5S5I - chains A and E of the 6 polymer chains in the assembly; structure by X-ray diffraction, 2.49 A resolution.

# Chain A
Name: Tubulin alpha-1B chain
Source organism: Bos taurus
UniProt: P81947 (TBA1B_BOVIN); residue numbers follow UniProt; this construct covers 1-451
Amino-acid sequence (451 residues; row label = number of the first residue in the row):
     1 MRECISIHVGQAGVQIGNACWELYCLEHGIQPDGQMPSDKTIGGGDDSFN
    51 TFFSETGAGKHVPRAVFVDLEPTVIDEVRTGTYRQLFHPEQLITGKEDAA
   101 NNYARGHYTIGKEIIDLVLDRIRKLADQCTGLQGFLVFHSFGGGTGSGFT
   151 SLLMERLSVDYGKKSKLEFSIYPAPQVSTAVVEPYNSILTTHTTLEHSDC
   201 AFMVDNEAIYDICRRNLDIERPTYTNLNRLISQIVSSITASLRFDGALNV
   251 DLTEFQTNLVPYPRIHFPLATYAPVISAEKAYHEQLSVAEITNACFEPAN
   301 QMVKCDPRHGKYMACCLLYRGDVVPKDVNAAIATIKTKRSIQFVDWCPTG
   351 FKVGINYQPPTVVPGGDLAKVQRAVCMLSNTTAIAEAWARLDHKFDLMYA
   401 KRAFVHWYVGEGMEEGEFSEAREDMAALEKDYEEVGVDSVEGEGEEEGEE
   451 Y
Disordered / not traced: 439-451
Ion coordination: Ca2+: Asp-39, Thr-41, Gly-44, Glu-55
Small-molecule neighbours: GTP (guanosine-5'-triphosphate): Gly-10, Gln-11, Ala-12, Gln-15, Ile-16, Asp-69, Asp-98, Ala-99, Ala-100, Asn-101, Ser-140, Gly-142, Gly-143, Gly-144, Thr-145, Gly-146, Ile-171, Pro-173, Val-177, Ser-178, Glu-183, Asn-206, Tyr-224, Leu-227, Asn-228, Ile-231

# Chain E
Name: Stathmin-4
Source organism: Rattus norvegicus
UniProt: P63043 (STMN4_RAT); residues 5-145 here correspond to UniProt positions 49-189 (UniProt number = residue number + 44)
Amino-acid sequence (143 residues; row label = number of the first residue in the row):
     3 MADMEVIELNKCTSGQSFEVILKPPSFDGVPEFNASLPRRRDPSLEEIQK
    53 KLEAAEERRKYQEAELLKHLAEKREHEREVIQKAIEENNNFIKMAKEKLA
   103 QKMESNKENREAHLAAMLERLQEKDKHAEEVRKNKELKEEASR
Disordered / not traced: 3-5, 29-43, 144-145
Construct notes: initiating methionine (3); expression tag (4)
UniProt features mapped onto this chain:
  - modified residue: Ser-46 (Phosphoserine)

# Chain A / chain E interface
Residue-residue contacts (59; chain A residue first):
  His-107(A) / Leu-54(E)
  Tyr-108(A) / Ala-57(E)  hydrophobic
  Thr-109(A) / Arg-61(E)  hydrogen bond
  Lys-112(A) / Leu-54(E)
  Lys-112(A) / Glu-55(E)
  Lys-112(A) / Glu-58(E)  salt bridge
  Leu-152(A) / Ile-50(E)  hydrophobic
  Glu-155(A) / Ile-50(E)
  Arg-156(A) / Leu-47(E)
  Ser-158(A) / Asp-44(E)
  Val-159(A) / Pro-45(E)
  Glu-196(A) / Asp-44(E)
  His-197(A) / Asp-44(E)
  His-197(A) / Pro-45(E)
  Asp-245(A) / Cys-14(E)
  Asp-245(A) / Ser-16(E)  hydrogen bond (backbone-side chain)
  Ala-247(A) / Asn-12(E)
  Ala-247(A) / Ser-19(E)
  Leu-248(A) / Ser-19(E)
  Pro-325(A) / Gln-18(E)
  Pro-325(A) / Phe-20(E)  hydrophobic
  Asn-329(A) / Met-6(E)
  Asn-329(A) / Val-8(E)
  Asn-329(A) / Phe-20(E)
  Asn-329(A) / Val-22(E)
  Lys-336(A) / Leu-24(E)
  Asp-345(A) / Pro-27(E)
  Asp-345(A) / Ser-28(E)  hydrogen bond (backbone-backbone)
  Cys-347(A) / Pro-27(E)
  Pro-348(A) / Lys-25(E)
  Pro-348(A) / Pro-27(E)
  Thr-349(A) / Ile-23(E)
  Thr-349(A) / Leu-24(E)  hydrogen bond (backbone-backbone)
  Thr-349(A) / Lys-25(E)  hydrogen bond (backbone-backbone)
  Gly-350(A) / Val-22(E)
  Phe-351(A) / Glu-21(E)
  Phe-351(A) / Val-22(E)  hydrogen bond (backbone-backbone)
  Phe-351(A) / Leu-24(E)  hydrophobic
  Lys-352(A) / Phe-20(E)
  Lys-352(A) / Glu-21(E)  salt bridge
  Val-353(A) / Ser-19(E)
  Val-353(A) / Phe-20(E)  hydrogen bond (backbone-backbone)
  Gly-354(A) / Gln-18(E)
  Ile-355(A) / Ser-16(E)
  Ile-355(A) / Gly-17(E)
  Ile-355(A) / Gln-18(E)  hydrogen bond (backbone-backbone)
  Asn-356(A) / Ser-16(E)
  Tyr-357(A) / Thr-15(E)
  Tyr-357(A) / Ser-16(E)  hydrogen bond (backbone-backbone)
  Tyr-357(A) / Gly-17(E)
  Tyr-357(A) / Gln-18(E)  hydrogen bond
  Val-409(A) / Gln-64(E)
  Gly-410(A) / Arg-61(E)
  Gly-410(A) / Gln-64(E)
  Glu-411(A) / Arg-61(E)  hydrogen bond (backbone-side chain)
  Gly-412(A) / Ala-57(E)
  Gly-412(A) / Arg-60(E)  hydrogen bond (backbone-side chain)
  Gly-412(A) / Arg-61(E)
  Glu-414(A) / Arg-60(E)  salt bridge
Interface residues without a listed pair, chain A (41 interface residues in all): Glu-113, Asp-116, Gly-246, Val-328, Ile-332, Ala-333, Trp-346
Interface residues without a listed pair, chain E (32 interface residues in all): Pro-26, Ser-46, Gln-51, Lys-53

# In short
The interface between chain A and chain E involves 41 residues on one side and 32 on the other; the contacts
include 12 hydrogen bonds and 3 salt bridges. Polar contacts include Lys-112(A)/Glu-58(E),
Lys-352(A)/Glu-21(E) and Glu-414(A)/Arg-60(E). Bound to chain A: GTP.
Here chain A is Tubulin alpha-1B chain (Bos taurus) and chain E is Stathmin-4 (Rattus norvegicus). Entry 5S5I
(Tubulin-Z295848548-complex) was determined by X-ray diffraction, deposited together with 5S4L, 5S4M, 5S4N,
5S4O, 5S4P, 5S4Q and 52 further entries.
